2O93 - chains A and L of the 5 polymer chains in the assembly; structure by X-ray diffraction, 3.05 A resolution.

Chain A:
Molecule: kappaB enhancer element, DNA 25-mer
Sequence (25 nucleotides; row label = number of the first residue in the row):
     1 AGGGACTTTC CGCTGGGGAC TTTCC

Chain L:
Molecule: actor of activated T-cells, cytoplasmic 2
From: Homo sapiens
Notes: fragment: RHR domain
UniProt: Q13469 (NFAC2_HUMAN); residue numbers follow UniProt; this construct covers 392-678
Chain sequence (301 residues; row label = number of the first residue in the row):
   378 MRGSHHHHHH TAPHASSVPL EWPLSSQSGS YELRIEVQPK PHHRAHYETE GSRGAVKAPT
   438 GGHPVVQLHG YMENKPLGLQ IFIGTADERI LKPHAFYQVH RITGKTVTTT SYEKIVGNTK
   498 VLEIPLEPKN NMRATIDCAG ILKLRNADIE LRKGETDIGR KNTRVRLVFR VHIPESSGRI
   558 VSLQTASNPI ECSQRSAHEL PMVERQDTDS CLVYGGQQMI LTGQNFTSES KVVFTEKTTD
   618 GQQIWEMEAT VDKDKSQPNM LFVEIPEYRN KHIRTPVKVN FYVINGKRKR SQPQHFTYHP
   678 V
Disordered / not traced: 378-391
Construct notes: initiating methionine (378); expression tag (379-391); cloning artifact (394-395)
UniProt features mapped onto this chain:
  - DNA-binding region: Arg-421 to Gly-428
  - motif: Lys-664 to Lys-666 (Nuclear localization signal)
What the authors report for this chain:
  - binding site for kappaB enhancer element, DNA 25-mer (chain A): Arg-421, Tyr-424, Glu-427, Arg-430, Lys-482, Arg-537
  - binding site for kappaB enhancer element, DNA 25-mer: Arg-421, Tyr-424, Glu-427, Arg-430

Interface between chain A and chain L:
Contacting residue pairs (20; chain A residue first):
  DA1(A) / Arg-430(L)  phosphate contact
  DG2(A) / Arg-421(L)  base contact
  DG2(A) / Arg-430(L)  hydrogen bond to the base
  DG2(A) / Lys-664(L)  hydrogen bond to the phosphate
  DG2(A) / Arg-665(L)  base contact
  DG3(A) / Arg-421(L)  hydrogen bond to the base
  DG3(A) / Arg-430(L)  hydrogen bond to the base
  DG3(A) / Gln-571(L)  base contact
  DG3(A) / His-575(L)  salt bridge to the phosphate
  DG3(A) / Gly-663(L)  phosphate contact
  DG3(A) / Lys-664(L)  hydrogen bond to the phosphate
  DG3(A) / Arg-665(L)  hydrogen bond to the phosphate
  DG4(A) / Arg-421(L)  base contact
  DG4(A) / Gln-571(L)  hydrogen bond to the base
  DG4(A) / Ala-574(L)  phosphate contact
  DG4(A) / His-575(L)  hydrogen bond to the phosphate
  DG4(A) / Arg-665(L)  phosphate contact
  DG4(A) / Lys-666(L)  hydrogen bond to the phosphate
  DT9(A) / Arg-537(L)  phosphate contact
  DC10(A) / Arg-537(L)  hydrogen bond to the sugar
Interface residues without a listed pair, chain L (12 interface residues in all): Glu-427, Ser-429

Summary:
6 residues of chain A and 12 residues of chain L are in contact, with 10 hydrogen bonds and 1 salt bridge.
Polar contacts include DG2(A)/Arg-430(L), DG3(A)/Arg-421(L) and DG3(A)/Arg-430(L). From the paper: a binding
site for kappaB enhancer element, DNA 25-mer (chain A) at Arg-421(L), Tyr-424(L) and Glu-427(L) among others;
a binding site for kappaB enhancer element, DNA 25-mer at Arg-421(L), Tyr-424(L) and Glu-427(L) among others.
Chain A is kappaB enhancer element, DNA 25-mer and chain L is actor of activated T-cells, cytoplasmic 2 (Homo
sapiens); the structure, Crystal structure of NFAT bound to the HIV-1 LTR tandem kappaB enhancer element, was
determined by X-ray diffraction.
